7Z21 - chains A and F of the 3 polymer chains in the assembly; structure by X-ray diffraction, 1.63 A resolution.

[Chain A]
Protein: Barrier-to-autointegration factor, N-terminally processed
Source organism: Homo sapiens
Notes: engineered mutation(s): A12T
UniProt: O75531 (BAF_HUMAN); numbering as in UniProt (aligned over 2-89)
Amino-acid sequence (89 residues; numbered 1 to 89; the number before each row is that of its first residue):
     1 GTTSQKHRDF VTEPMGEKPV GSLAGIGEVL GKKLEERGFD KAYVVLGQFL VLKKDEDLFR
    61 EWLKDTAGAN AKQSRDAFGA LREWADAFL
Disordered / not traced: 1
Construct notes: expression tag (1); variant Thr-12 (Ala in O75531); conflict Ala-67 (Cys in O75531), Ala-77 (Cys in O75531), Ala-80 (Cys in O75531), Ala-85 (Cys in O75531)
Swiss-Prot annotation at these positions:
  - modified residue: Thr-2 (Microbial infection: Phosphothreonine), Thr-3 (Microbial infection: Phosphothreonine), Ser-4 (Phosphoserine)
  - natural variant: Thr-12 (A12T: In NGPS; this construct carries the variant)
  - mutagenesis: Thr-2 to Ser-4 (95% nuclear localization. Loss of BAF phosphorylation and ability to suppress vaccinia virus DNA replication; 85% cytoplasmic localization), Thr-2 to Thr-3 (No effect on the initial rate of phosphorylation but a second slow phase of phosphorylation is absent), Ser-4 (S4A: Delayed phosphorylation with a 10-fold decrease in the initial phosphorylation rate. 71% loss of binding to lamin A; S4D: 75% cytoplasmic localization ...), Lys-6 (K6A: Complete loss of LEMD3/MAN1 and histone H1/H3 binding; K6E: Complete loss of dsDNA and LEMD3/MAN1 binding), Arg-8 (R8A: Enhances histone H1/H3 binding; R8E: Complete loss of LEMD3/MAN1 binding), Asp-9 (D9A: Reduces binding to dsDNA, LEMD3/MAN1 and histone H1/H3. Reduced interaction with PARP1), Pro-14 (P14A: No effect on LEMD3/MAN1 and enhances histone H1/H3 binding), Lys-18 (K18A: No effect on histone H1/H3 binding), Gly-25 (G25E: Complete loss of dsDNA, EMD, histone H1/H3 and LEMD3/MAN1 binding; G25Q: Complete loss of EMD binding and reduces dsDNA binding), Ile-26 (I26A: Reduces histone H1/H3 and LEMD3/MAN1 binding. Fails to promote HIV-1 genome integration; I26K: Fails to promote HIV-1 genome integration), Gly-27 (G27E: Fails to bind dsDNA; G27Q: Reduces binding to dsDNA), Val-29 (V29A: No effect on histone H1/H3 binding), 16 further mutagenesis entries in UniProt
What the authors report for this chain:
  - post-translational modification sites: Thr-3, Ser-4

[Chain F]
Protein: Lamin-A/C
Source organism: Homo sapiens
UniProt: P02545 (LMNA_HUMAN); numbering as in UniProt (aligned over 411-566)
Amino-acid sequence (156 residues; numbered 411 to 566; the number before each row is that of its first residue):
   411 GGGSVTKKRK LESTESRSSF SQHARTSGRV AVEEVDEEGK FVRLRNKSNE DQSMGNWQIK
   471 RQNGDDPLLT YRFPPKFTLK AGQVVTIWAA GAGATHSPPT DLVWKAQNTW GCGNSLRTAL
   531 INSTGEEVAM RKLVRSVTVV EDDEDEDGDD LLHHHH
Disordered / not traced: 411-428, 547-566
Modified / non-standard residues: Cys-522 (S-oxy cysteine; CSX)
Swiss-Prot annotation at these positions:
  - motif: Lys-417 to Glu-422 (Nuclear localization signal)
  - modified residue: Ser-414 (Phosphoserine), Thr-416 (Phosphothreonine), Lys-417 (N6-acetyllysine), Ser-423 (Phosphoserine), Ser-426 (Phosphoserine), Ser-429 (Phosphoserine), Ser-431 (Phosphoserine), Lys-450 (N6-acetyllysine), Lys-457 (N6-acetyllysine), Ser-458 (Phosphoserine), Ser-463 (Phosphoserine), Lys-486 (N6-acetyllysine), Thr-496 (Phosphothreonine), Thr-505 (Phosphothreonine), Thr-510 (Phosphothreonine), Ser-533 (Phosphoserine), Ser-546 (Phosphoserine), Thr-548 (Phosphothreonine)
  - cross-link (Glycyl lysine isopeptide (Lys-Gly)): Lys-417 (interchain with G-Cter in SUMO2), Lys-420 (interchain with G-Cter in SUMO2), Lys-450 (interchain with G-Cter in SUMO2), Lys-470 (interchain with G-Cter in SUMO2), Lys-486 (interchain with G-Cter in SUMO2)
  - natural variant: Gly-411 (G411D: Found in patients with metabolic syndromes), Gly-413 (G413C: Found in patients with skeletal and cardiac muscular dystrophies), Val-415 (V415I: Rare variant; uncertain significance), Arg-419 (R419C: Found in patients with lipodystrophy), Leu-421 (L421P: Found in patient with severe metabolic syndrome), Arg-427 (R427G: Found in patients with skeletal and cardiac muscular dystrophies; uncertain significance), Arg-435 (R435C: In CMD1A), Arg-439 (R439C: In FPLD2), Asp-446 (D446V: In EDMD2), Gly-449 (G449D: In EDMD2), Arg-453 (R453P: In MDCL; R453W: In EDMD2), Leu-454 (L454P: In EDMD2), 20 further natural variant entries in UniProt

[How chain A and chain F interact]
Residue-residue contacts - 10 pairs, chain A then chain F:
  Thr-12(A) / Gly-535(F)
  Thr-12(A) / Glu-536(F)
  Thr-12(A) / Glu-537(F)  hydrogen bond (backbone-backbone)
  Pro-14(A) / Arg-435(F)
  Pro-14(A) / Arg-527(F)
  Pro-14(A) / Glu-537(F)
  Ala-87(A) / Arg-435(F)
  Ala-87(A) / Ser-437(F)  hydrogen bond (backbone-side chain)
  Phe-88(A) / Arg-435(F)  hydrogen bond (backbone-side chain)
  Phe-88(A) / Glu-537(F)

[In short]
4 residues of chain A face 6 of chain F across their interface, with 3 hydrogen bonds. Polar pairs include
Ala-87(A)/Ser-437(F), Phe-88(A)/Arg-435(F) and Thr-12(A)/Glu-537(F). From UniProt: 28 mutagenesis sites on
chain A. The paper reports modification sites Thr-3(A) and Ser-4(A).
Chain A is Barrier-to-autointegration factor, N-terminally processed and chain F is Lamin-A/C, both from Homo
sapiens; the structure, BAF A12T bound to the lamin A/C Ig-fold domain, was determined by X-ray diffraction.
